Entry 6JW7 (X-ray diffraction, 2.36 A resolution); this record covers chains A and B.

[Chain A (and B)]
Protein: Dehydrogenase
From: Streptomyces kanamyceticus
Notes: chain B of this document is another copy of the same molecule, construct and numbering; everything in this record applies to it too
UniProtKB: Q6L737 (Q6L737_STRKN); numbering as in UniProt (aligned over 1-373)
Amino-acid sequence (386 residues; each row starts with the number of its first residue):
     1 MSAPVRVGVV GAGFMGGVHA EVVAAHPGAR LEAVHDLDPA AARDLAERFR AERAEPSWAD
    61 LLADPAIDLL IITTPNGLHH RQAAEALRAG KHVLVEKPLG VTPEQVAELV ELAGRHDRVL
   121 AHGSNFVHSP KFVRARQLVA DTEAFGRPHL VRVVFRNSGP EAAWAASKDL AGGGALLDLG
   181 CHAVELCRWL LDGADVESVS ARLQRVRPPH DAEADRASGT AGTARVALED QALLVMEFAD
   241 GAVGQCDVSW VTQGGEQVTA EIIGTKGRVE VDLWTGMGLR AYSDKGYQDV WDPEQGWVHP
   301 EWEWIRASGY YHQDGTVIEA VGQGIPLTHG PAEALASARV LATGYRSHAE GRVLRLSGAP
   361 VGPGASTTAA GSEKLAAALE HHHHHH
Disordered / not traced: 1-3, 210-226, 363-386 (chain B: 1-3, 210-226, 362-386)
Construct notes: expression tag (374-386)

[Interface between chain A and chain B]
Pairs across the interface (77; chain A residue first):
  P130(A) - W302(B)  hydrophobic
  P130(A) - E303(B)
  K131(A) - M277(B)  hydrogen bond (side chain-backbone)
  K131(A) - G278(B)
  K131(A) - L279(B)
  K131(A) - W302(B)
  R134(A) - L279(B)
  R134(A) - D289(B)  hydrogen bond (side chain-backbone)
  R134(A) - V290(B)
  R134(A) - E301(B)  salt bridge
  R134(A) - W302(B)
  L138(A) - Y287(B)
  L138(A) - P300(B)  hydrophobic
  D141(A) - Y287(B)
  D141(A) - Q288(B)  hydrogen bond (side chain-backbone)
  E143(A) - K285(B)  salt bridge
  A144(A) - S283(B)
  A144(A) - G286(B)
  A144(A) - Y287(B)  hydrophobic
  F145(A) - Y287(B)
  G267(A) - Y282(B)
  R268(A) - A281(B)
  R268(A) - Y282(B)  hydrogen bond (backbone-backbone)
  R268(A) - Y287(B)  hydrogen bond (backbone-side chain)
  R268(A) - W297(B)
  V269(A) - R280(B)
  V269(A) - Y287(B)
  E270(A) - G278(B)
  E270(A) - L279(B)
  E270(A) - R280(B)  salt bridge
  E270(A) - W297(B)
  V271(A) - G278(B)
  V271(A) - L279(B)  hydrophobic
  D272(A) - G278(B)  hydrogen bond (backbone-backbone)
  G276(A) - G276(B)
  G276(A) - M277(B)
  G276(A) - G278(B)  hydrogen bond (backbone-backbone)
  M277(A) - K131(B)  hydrogen bond (backbone-side chain)
  M277(A) - G276(B)
  G278(A) - K131(B)
  G278(A) - E270(B)
  G278(A) - V271(B)
  G278(A) - D272(B)  hydrogen bond (backbone-backbone)
  G278(A) - G276(B)  hydrogen bond (backbone-backbone)
  L279(A) - K131(B)
  L279(A) - R134(B)
  L279(A) - E270(B)
  L279(A) - V271(B)  hydrophobic
  R280(A) - V269(B)
  R280(A) - E270(B)  salt bridge
  A281(A) - R268(B)
  Y282(A) - G267(B)
  Y282(A) - R268(B)  hydrogen bond (backbone-backbone)
  S283(A) - A144(B)
  K285(A) - E143(B)
  G286(A) - A144(B)
  Y287(A) - L138(B)
  Y287(A) - D141(B)
  Y287(A) - A144(B)  hydrophobic
  Y287(A) - F145(B)
  Y287(A) - G267(B)
  Y287(A) - R268(B)
  Q288(A) - D141(B)  hydrogen bond (backbone-side chain)
  D289(A) - R134(B)  hydrogen bond (backbone-side chain)
  V290(A) - R134(B)
  W297(A) - R268(B)
  W297(A) - E270(B)
  P300(A) - L138(B)  hydrophobic
  E301(A) - R134(B)  salt bridge
  W302(A) - P130(B)  hydrophobic
  W302(A) - K131(B)
  E303(A) - P130(B)
  E303(A) - R306(B)  salt bridge
  E303(A) - H312(B)  salt bridge
  R306(A) - E303(B)  salt bridge
  R306(A) - R306(B)
  H312(A) - E303(B)  salt bridge
Also at the interface, not in a pair above, chain A (38 interface residues in all): A135, K266, A307
Also at the interface, not in a pair above, chain B (38 interface residues in all): A135, K266, A307

[In short]
The chain A/chain B interface involves 38 residues from each chain; the contacts include 13 hydrogen bonds and
9 salt bridges. Among the polar pairs are R134(A)-E301(B), E143(A)-K285(B) and E270(A)-R280(B).
Chain A and chain B are both Dehydrogenase (Streptomyces kanamyceticus); the structure, The crystal structure
of KanD2 in complex with NADH and 3"-deamino-3"-hydroxykanamycin A, was determined by X-ray diffraction (same
publication as 6JW8).
